PDB entry 8JKQ | X-ray diffraction, 3.09 A resolution | chains A and G of the 4 polymer chains in the assembly

== Chain A ==
Molecule: GACA-Forward
Sequence (19 nucleotides; each row starts with the number of its first residue):
     1 CAACTGACACCGAGAAACC

== Chain G ==
Protein: Interferon regulatory factor 4
From: Homo sapiens
Notes: fragment: DNA-binding domain
Reference sequence: F2Z3D5 (F2Z3D5_HUMAN); residue numbers follow UniProt; this construct covers 20-135
Chain sequence (116 residues; each row starts with the number of its first residue):
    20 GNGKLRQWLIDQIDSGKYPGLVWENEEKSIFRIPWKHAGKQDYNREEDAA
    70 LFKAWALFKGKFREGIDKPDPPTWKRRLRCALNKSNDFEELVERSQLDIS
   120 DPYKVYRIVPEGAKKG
Disordered / not traced: 20-21, 58, 131-135
Differences from the reference sequence: engineered mutation Arg95 (Thr in F2Z3D5)

== How chain A and chain G interact ==
Residue-residue contacts - 15 pairs, chain A then chain G:
  DA9(A) with His56(G), phosphate contact; Ala57(G), phosphate contact; Pro91(G), phosphate contact
  DC10(A) with Lys55(G), phosphate contact; His56(G), sugar contact; Ala57(G), hydrogen bond to the phosphate; Pro91(G), phosphate contact; Lys94(G), salt bridge to the phosphate
  DC11(A) with Trp54(G), phosphate contact; Arg98(G), salt bridge to the phosphate
  DG12(A) with Arg98(G), salt bridge to the phosphate; Asn102(G), hydrogen bond to the phosphate
  DA13(A) with Cys99(G), hydrogen bond to the base
  DG14(A) with Lys103(G), hydrogen bond to the base
  DA15(A) with Lys103(G), base contact

== Summary ==
The interface between chain A and chain G involves 7 residues on one side and 10 on the other, with 4 hydrogen
bonds and 3 salt bridges. Polar contacts include DA13(A)-Cys99(G), DG14(A)-Lys103(G) and DC10(A)-Ala57(G).
Chain A is GACA-Forward and chain G is Interferon regulatory factor 4 (Homo sapiens); the structure, T95R
mutant IRF4 DNA-binding domain bound to an DNA containing GACA motif, was determined by X-ray diffraction
together with 8JKL, 8JKN, 8JKO and 8JKS from the same study.
